Entry 4IMI (X-ray diffraction, 2.35 A resolution); this record covers chains A and B.

# Chain A
Protein: Symplekin
Source organism: Drosophila melanogaster
UniProtKB: Q8MSU4 (Q8MSU4_DROME); residue numbers follow UniProt; this construct covers 19-351
Chain sequence (339 residues; row label = number of the first residue in the row):
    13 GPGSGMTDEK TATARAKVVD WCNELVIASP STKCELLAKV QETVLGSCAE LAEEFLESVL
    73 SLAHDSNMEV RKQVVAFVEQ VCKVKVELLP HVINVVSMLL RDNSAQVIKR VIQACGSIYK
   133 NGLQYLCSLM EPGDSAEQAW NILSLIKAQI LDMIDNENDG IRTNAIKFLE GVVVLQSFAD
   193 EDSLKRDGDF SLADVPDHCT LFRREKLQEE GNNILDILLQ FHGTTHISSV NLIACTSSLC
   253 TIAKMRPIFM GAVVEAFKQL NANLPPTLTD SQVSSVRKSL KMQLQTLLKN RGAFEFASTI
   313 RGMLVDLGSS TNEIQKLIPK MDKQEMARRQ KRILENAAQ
Disordered / not traced: 13-17, 350-351
Sequence notes: expression tag (13-18)

# Chain B
Protein: CG14216
Source organism: Drosophila melanogaster
Notes: EC 3.1.3.16
UniProtKB: Q9VWE4 (Q9VWE4_DROME); residue numbers follow UniProt; this construct covers 1-195
Chain sequence (200 residues; row label = number of the first residue in the row; numbers below 1 keep their minus sign (Gly-4 is residue -4)):
    -4 GPGSGMTDPS KLAVAVVDSS NMNRSMEAHN FLAKKGFNVR SYGTGERVKL PGMAFDKPNV
    56 YEFGTKYEDI YRDLESKDKE FYTQNGLLHM LDRNRRIKKC PERFQDTKEQ FDIIVTVEER
   116 VYDLVVMHME SMESVDNRPV HVLNVDVVNN AEDALMGAFV ITDMINMMAK STDLDNDIDE
   176 LIQEFEERRK RVILHSVLFY
Disordered / not traced: -4 to 3
Sequence notes: expression tag (-4 to 0); engineered mutation Asp13 (Cys in Q9VWE4), Asn144 (Asp in Q9VWE4)

# How chain A and chain B interact
Pairs across the interface (43; chain A residue first):
  Gln118(A) - Asp168(B)
  Lys121(A) - Asp168(B)  salt bridge
  Lys121(A) - Asp170(B)  salt bridge
  Gln125(A) - Asp131(B)
  Gln125(A) - Asn132(B)
  Gln125(A) - Pro134(B)
  Gly128(A) - Asn132(B)
  Glu169(A) - Asn171(B)
  Asn170(A) - Asp168(B)  hydrogen bond
  Asn170(A) - Asn171(B)
  Asp171(A) - Asp170(B)
  Asp171(A) - Asn171(B)  hydrogen bond (backbone-side chain)
  Gly172(A) - Asp170(B)
  Thr175(A) - Phe194(B)
  Asn176(A) - Asn132(B)
  Asn176(A) - Pro134(B)
  Lys179(A) - Ser129(B)  hydrogen bond
  Lys179(A) - Asn132(B)
  Lys179(A) - Phe194(B)
  Arg198(A) - Glu128(B)  salt bridge
  Ser241(A) - Asp174(B)  hydrogen bond
  Val242(A) - Asp174(B)
  Val242(A) - His190(B)
  Val242(A) - Val192(B)
  Ile245(A) - His190(B)
  Ile245(A) - Ser191(B)
  Thr281(A) - Gln178(B)
  Ser283(A) - Glu181(B)  hydrogen bond
  Ser283(A) - Val187(B)
  Ser283(A) - Ile188(B)  hydrogen bond (side chain-backbone)
  Gln284(A) - Asp174(B)
  Ser286(A) - Leu189(B)
  Ser287(A) - Leu189(B)
  Ser287(A) - His190(B)  hydrogen bond (side chain-backbone)
  Lys290(A) - Glu114(B)  salt bridge
  Lys290(A) - Tyr117(B)
  Lys290(A) - Asp118(B)  salt bridge
  Lys290(A) - Leu189(B)
  Met294(A) - Asp118(B)
  Met294(A) - Val121(B)  hydrophobic
  Met294(A) - Met122(B)  hydrophobic
  Met294(A) - Glu125(B)
  Gln295(A) - Glu125(B)
Also at the interface, not in a pair above, chain A (29 interface residues in all): Lys95, Ala117, Phe180, Ser240, Ala246, Ser249
Also at the interface, not in a pair above, chain B (26 interface residues in all): Arg133, His136

# Overview
Chain A and chain B form an interface of 29 and 26 residues respectively; the contacts include 7 hydrogen
bonds and 5 salt bridges. Polar contacts include Lys121(A)-Asp168(B), Lys121(A)-Asp170(B) and
Arg198(A)-Glu128(B).
Chain A is Symplekin and chain B is CG14216, both from Drosophila melanogaster; the structure, Novel
Modifications on C-terminal Domain of RNA Polymerase II can Fine- tune the Phosphatase Activity of ..., was
determined by X-ray diffraction, deposited together with 4IMJ.
